Entry 6WHO (X-ray diffraction, 2.20 A resolution); this record covers chains A and F.

# Chain A
Name: Histone deacetylase 2
Source organism: Homo sapiens
Notes: EC 3.5.1.98
UniProtKB: Q92769 (HDAC2_HUMAN); residues 6-389 here correspond to UniProt positions 2-385 (UniProt number = residue number - 4)
Amino-acid sequence (385 residues; each row starts with the number of its first residue):
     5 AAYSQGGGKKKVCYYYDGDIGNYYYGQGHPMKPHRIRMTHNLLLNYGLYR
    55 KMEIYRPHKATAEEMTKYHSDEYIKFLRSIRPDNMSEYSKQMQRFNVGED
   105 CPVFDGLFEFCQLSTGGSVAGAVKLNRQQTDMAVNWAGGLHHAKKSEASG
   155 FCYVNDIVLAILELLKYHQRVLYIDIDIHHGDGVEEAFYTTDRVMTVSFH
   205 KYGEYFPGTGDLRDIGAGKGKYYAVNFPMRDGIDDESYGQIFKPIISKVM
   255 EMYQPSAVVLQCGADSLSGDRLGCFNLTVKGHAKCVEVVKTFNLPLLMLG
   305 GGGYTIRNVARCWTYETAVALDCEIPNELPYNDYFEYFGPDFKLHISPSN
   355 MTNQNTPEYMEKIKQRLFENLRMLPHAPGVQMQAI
Disordered / not traced: 5, 380-389
Sequence notes: expression tag (5)
Bound ions: Na+ site 1: Asp-179, Asp-181, His-183, Ser-202, Phe-203; Zn2+: Asp-181, His-183, Asp-269 (shared with U2M_500(F) of chain F); Na+ site 2: Phe-192, Thr-195, Val-198
Small-molecule neighbours:
  - N-cyclohexyltaurine (NHE; 2-[N-cyclohexylamino]ethane sulfonic acid), molecule 1: Lys-13, Lys-14, Lys-15
  - N-cyclohexyltaurine (NHE), molecule 2: Tyr-59, Val-127, Lys-128, Arg-131
UniProt features mapped onto this chain:
  - active site: His-146
  - binding site (1D-myo-inositol 1,4,5,6-tetrakisphosphate): Gly-32, Lys-36, Arg-275
  - binding site (Ca(2+)): Asp-179, Asp-181, His-183, Phe-192, Thr-195, Val-198, Ser-202, Phe-203, Tyr-227
  - binding site (Zn(2+)): Asp-181, His-183, Asp-269
  - modified residue: Lys-79 (N6-acetyllysine), Lys-225 (N6-acetyllysine), Cys-266 (S-nitrosocysteine), Cys-278 (S-nitrosocysteine)
  - cross-link: Lys-79 (Glycyl lysine isopeptide (Lys-Gly) (interchain with G-Cter in SUMO2))

# Chain F
Name: U2M-ASN-PRO-GLU-GLN-DLY-TRP-GLY peptide macrocycle
Amino-acid sequence (8 residues; each row starts with the number of its first residue):
   500 XNPEQKWG
Glycans and other covalent adducts: covalent link U2M_500/Gly-507
Modified positions: U2M ((2S)-2-amino-7-sulfanylheptanoic acid) at position 500; Lys-505 (D-lysine; DLY)
Bound ions: Zn2+: U2M_500 (shared with Asp-181(A), His-183(A), Asp-269(A) of chain A)

# Chain A / chain F interface
Residue-residue contacts (19; chain A residue first):
  Pro-34(A) with Asn-501(F)
  Glu-103(A) with Gln-504(F), hydrogen bond; Lys-505(F)
  Asp-104(A) with Gly-507(F)
  His-145(A) with U2M_500(F)
  His-146(A) with U2M_500(F)
  Gly-154(A) with U2M_500(F)
  Phe-155(A) with U2M_500(F)
  Asp-181(A) with U2M_500(F)
  His-183(A) with U2M_500(F)
  Phe-210(A) with U2M_500(F); Gly-507(F)
  Asp-269(A) with U2M_500(F)
  Arg-275(A) with Glu-503(F), salt bridge
  Leu-276(A) with U2M_500(F); Asn-501(F); Pro-502(F)
  Gly-306(A) with U2M_500(F)
  Tyr-308(A) with U2M_500(F)

# Summary
The interface between chain A and chain F involves 15 residues on one side and 7 on the other, with 1 hydrogen
bond and 1 salt bridge. Polar contacts include Arg-275(A)/Glu-503(F) and Glu-103(A)/Gln-504(F). Ligands of
chain A: N-cyclohexyltaurine.
Here chain A is Histone deacetylase 2 (Homo sapiens) and chain F is U2M-ASN-PRO-GLU-GLN-DLY-TRP-GLY peptide
macrocycle. Entry 6WHO (Histone deacetylases complex with peptide macrocycles) was determined by X-ray
diffraction (same publication as 6WSJ, 6WHN, 6WHQ, 6WHZ and 6WI3).
